8U1H - chains D and G of the 7 polymer chains in the assembly; structure by electron microscopy, 3.00 A resolution.

[Chain D]
Protein: ATP synthase subunit beta
From: Bacillus sp. PS3
Notes: engineered mutation(s): Addition of His10 tag on N-term
Reference sequence: A0A0M4U1P9 (A0A0M4U1P9_BACP3); residue numbers follow UniProt; this construct covers 1-473
Chain sequence (484 residues; numbered -10 to 473; the number before each row is that of its first residue; numbers below 1 keep their minus sign (Met-10 is residue -10)):
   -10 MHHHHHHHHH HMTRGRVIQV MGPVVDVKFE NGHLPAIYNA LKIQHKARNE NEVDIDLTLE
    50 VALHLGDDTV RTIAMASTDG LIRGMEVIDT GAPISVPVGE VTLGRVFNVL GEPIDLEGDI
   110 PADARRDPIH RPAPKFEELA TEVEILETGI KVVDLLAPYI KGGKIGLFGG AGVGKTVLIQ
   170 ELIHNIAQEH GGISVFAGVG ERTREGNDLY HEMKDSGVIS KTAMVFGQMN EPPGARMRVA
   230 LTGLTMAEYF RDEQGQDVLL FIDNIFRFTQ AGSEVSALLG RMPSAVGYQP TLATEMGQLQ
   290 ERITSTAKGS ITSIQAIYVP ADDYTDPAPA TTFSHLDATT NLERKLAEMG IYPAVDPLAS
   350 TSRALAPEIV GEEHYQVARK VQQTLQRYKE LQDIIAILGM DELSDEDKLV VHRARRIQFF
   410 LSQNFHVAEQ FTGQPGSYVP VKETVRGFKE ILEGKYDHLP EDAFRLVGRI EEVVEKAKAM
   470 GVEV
Not modelled in the structure: -10 to 2, 472-473
Differences from the reference sequence: initiating methionine (-10); expression tag (-9 to 0)
Bound ions: Mg2+: Thr165 (together with ADP, phosphate ion)
Small-molecule neighbours: ADP (adenosine-5'-diphosphate): Gly159, Ala160, Gly161, Val162, Gly163, Lys164, Thr165, Val166, Glu194, Tyr341, Phe414, Ala417, Phe420

[Chain G]
Protein: ATP synthase gamma chain
From: Bacillus sp. PS3
Reference sequence: A0A0M4TPJ7 (A0A0M4TPJ7_BACP3); residues 5-259 here correspond to UniProt positions 6-260 (UniProt number = residue number + 1)
Chain sequence (263 residues; numbered 4 to 259 plus 37 insertion-coded residues; 30 numbers in that range are skipped by the numbering (no residue carries them; nothing is unmodelled there); the number before each row is that of its first residue; a row labelled like 188A-188Z holds insertion residues (188A, then the next letters in order)):
     4 MDIKTRINAT KKTSQITKAM EMVSTSKLNR AEQNAKSFVP YMEKIQEVVA NVALGAGGAS
    64 HPMLVSRPVK KTGYLVITSD RGLAGAYNSN VLRLVYQTIQ KRHACPDEYA IIVIGRVGLS
   124 FFRKRNMPVI LDITRLPDQP SFADIKEIAR KTVGLFADGT FDELYMYYNH YVSAIQQEVT
   184 ERKLL
188A-188Z PLTDLAENWSHPQFEKQRTVYEFEPS
189A-189K QEECLDVLLPQ
   219 YAESLIYGAL LDAKASEHAA RMTAMKNATD NANELIRTLT L
Not modelled in the structure: 4-5, 43-76, 108-118, 158-167, 188A-188Z, 189A-189K, 258-259
Differences from the reference sequence: initiating methionine (4); engineered mutation Cys108 (Ser109 in A0A0M4TPJ7), Cys189D (Ile212 in A0A0M4TPJ7); insertion (188I-188O)

[Chain D / chain G interface]
Contacting residue pairs - 7 pairs, chain D then chain G:
  Ile383(D) - Ala22(G)  hydrophobic
  Ile383(D) - Val26(G)  hydrophobic
  Ile386(D) - Ile19(G)  hydrophobic
  Ile386(D) - Met23(G)  hydrophobic
  Leu387(D) - Met23(G)  hydrophobic
  Leu387(D) - Arg84(G)
  Glu391(D) - Lys30(G)  salt bridge
Other interface residues (no listed pair), chain D (5 interface residues in all): Asp382
Other interface residues (no listed pair), chain G (8 interface residues in all): Lys15, Gln18
From the paper, about this interface:
  - interface residues, chain D: Asp382(D)
  - interface residues, chain G: Lys15(G)

[In short]
Chain D and chain G form an interface of 5 and 8 residues respectively; the contacts include 1 salt bridge.
Its one salt-bridged contact is Glu391(D)-Lys30(G). Bound to chain D: ADP. From the paper: interface residues
Asp382(D) and Lys15(G).
Here chain D is ATP synthase subunit beta and chain G is ATP synthase gamma chain, both from Bacillus sp. PS3.
Entry 8U1H (Axle-less Bacillus sp. PS3 F1 ATPase mutant) was determined by electron microscopy together with
9AVJ from the same study.
